Entry 1T4R (X-ray diffraction, 2.60 A resolution); this record covers chains B and C of the 3 polymer chains in the assembly.

# Chain B (and C)
Molecule: Arginase 1
Source organism: Rattus norvegicus
Notes: EC 3.5.3.1; chain C of this document is another copy of the same molecule, construct and numbering; everything in this record applies to it too
Reference sequence: P07824 (ARGI1_RAT); numbering as in UniProt (aligned over 6-319)
Amino-acid sequence (314 residues; numbered 6 to 319; the number before each row is that of its first residue):
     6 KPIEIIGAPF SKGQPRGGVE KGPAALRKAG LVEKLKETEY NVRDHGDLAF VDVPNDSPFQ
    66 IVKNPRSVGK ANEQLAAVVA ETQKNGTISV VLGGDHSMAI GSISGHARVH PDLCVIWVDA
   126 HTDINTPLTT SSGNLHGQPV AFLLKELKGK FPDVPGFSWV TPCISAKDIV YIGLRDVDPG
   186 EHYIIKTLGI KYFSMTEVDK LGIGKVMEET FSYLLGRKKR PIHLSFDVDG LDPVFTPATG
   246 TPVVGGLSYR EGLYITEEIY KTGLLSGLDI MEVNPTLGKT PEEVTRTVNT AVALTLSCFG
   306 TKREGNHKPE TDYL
Curated features (UniProtKB/Swiss-Prot):
  - binding site (Mn(2+)): His101, Asp124, His126, Asp128, Asp232, Asp234
  - binding site (substrate): His126 to Asn130, Ser137 to Asn139, Asp183, Thr246, Glu277
  - modified residue: Lys17 (N6-succinyllysine), Ser62 (Phosphoserine), Ser72 (Phosphoserine), Lys75 (N6-succinyllysine), Ser163 (Phosphoserine), Ser217 (Phosphoserine), Thr281 (Phosphothreonine)
  - mutagenesis: His101 (H101E: Reduced catalytic activity. No effect on manganese binding), Asp128 (D128E/N: Reduced manganese binding and strongly reduced catalytic activity), His141 (H141A/C/D: Strongly reduced catalytic activity. Minor effect on affinity for arginine; H141N: Reduced affinity for arginine and reduced catalytic activity), Asp232 (D232A: Loss of one manganese ion and strongly reduced catalytic activity; D232C: Reduced manganese binding and strongly reduced catalytic activity), Asp234 (D234A/E/H: Reduced manganese binding and strongly reduced catalytic activity), Gly235 (G235A: 56% of wild-type activity; G235R: Loss of manganese-binding and activity)
Metal / ion sites: Mn2+ site 1: His101, Asp124, Asp128, Asp232 (together with AHI); Mn2+ site 2: Asp124, His126, Asp232, Asp234 (together with AHI)
Residues lining bound ligands: AHI (3-{[(E)-amino(hydroxyimino)methyl]amino}propan-1-aminium): Asp124, His126, Asp128, Asn130, Ser137, His141, Gly142, Asp183, Glu186, Asp232, Asp234, Thr246

# Interface between chain B and chain C
Contacting residue pairs (36):
  Ile208(B) - Asp204(C)
  Glu213(B) - Lys205(C)  salt bridge
  Tyr254(B) - Val249(C)  hydrophobic
  Tyr254(B) - Gly250(C)
  Arg255(B) - Met200(C)
  Arg255(B) - Val203(C)
  Arg255(B) - Asp204(C)  salt bridge
  Arg255(B) - Gly250(C)
  Arg255(B) - Gly251(C)  hydrogen bond (side chain-backbone)
  Arg255(B) - Glu256(C)  salt bridge
  Tyr259(B) - Thr201(C)
  Tyr259(B) - Lys205(C)
  Glu262(B) - Thr201(C)
  Arg308(B) - Leu179(C)
  Arg308(B) - Arg180(C)
  Arg308(B) - Asp181(C)
  Arg308(B) - Met200(C)
  Arg308(B) - Thr201(C)
  Arg308(B) - Asp204(C)  salt bridge
  Glu309(B) - Val182(C)
  Glu309(B) - His187(C)  salt bridge
  Glu309(B) - Lys191(C)  salt bridge
  Glu309(B) - Tyr197(C)  hydrogen bond
  Glu309(B) - Ser199(C)
  Gly310(B) - His187(C)  hydrogen bond (backbone-side chain)
  Asn311(B) - Pro184(C)
  Asn311(B) - His187(C)
  His312(B) - Pro184(C)
  His312(B) - His187(C)  hydrogen bond
  His312(B) - Tyr188(C)
  Thr316(B) - Tyr188(C)
  Asp317(B) - Tyr188(C)  hydrogen bond
  Tyr318(B) - Thr134(C)
  Tyr318(B) - Pro184(C)
  Tyr318(B) - Gly185(C)
  Tyr318(B) - Tyr188(C)  hydrophobic
Also at the interface, not in a pair above, chain B (16 interface residues in all): Gly209, Leu319
Also at the interface, not in a pair above, chain C (29 interface residues in all): Thr131, Leu133, Lys155, Asp183, Ile189, Ile190, Leu252, Ser253

# Overview
16 residues of chain B and 29 residues of chain C are in contact; the contacts include 5 hydrogen bonds and 6
salt bridges. Polar pairs include Glu213(B)-Lys205(C), Arg255(B)-Asp204(C) and Arg255(B)-Glu256(C). Bound to
chain B: compound AHI.
Chain B and chain C are both Arginase 1 (Rattus norvegicus); the structure, arginase-descarboxy-nor-NOHA
complex, was determined by X-ray diffraction, deposited together with 1T4P, 1T4T, 1T4S and 1T5G.
